PDB entry 7AEF | electron microscopy, 2.80 A resolution | chains R and s of the 48 polymer chains in the assembly

[Chain R]
Name: LysM domain-containing protein
Source organism: Algoriphagus machipongonensis
UniProtKB: A3HTB8 (A3HTB8_9BACT); residues 1-228 here = UniProt positions 1-228
Chain sequence (228 residues; each row starts with the number of its first residue):
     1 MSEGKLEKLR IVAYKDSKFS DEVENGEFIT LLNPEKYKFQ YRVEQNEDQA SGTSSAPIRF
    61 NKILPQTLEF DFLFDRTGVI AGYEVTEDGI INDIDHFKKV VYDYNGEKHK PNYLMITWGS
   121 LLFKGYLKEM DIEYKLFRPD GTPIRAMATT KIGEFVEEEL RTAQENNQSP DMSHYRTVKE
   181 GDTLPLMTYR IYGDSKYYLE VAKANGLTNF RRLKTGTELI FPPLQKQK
Disordered / not traced: 1, 169, 228

[Chain s]
Name: Phosphoserine phosphatase SerB
Source organism: Algoriphagus machipongonensis
UniProtKB: A3HTB7 (A3HTB7_9BACT); numbering as in UniProt (aligned over 1-581)
Chain sequence (581 residues; row label = number of the first residue in the row):
     1 MNNSGTIETS QSVDRVTHKI LIDGSEIPGT YQVKSIQVTK EVNRIPTARL VILDGDAAER
    61 DFKVSNSDHF VPGKEIEITV GYHSDDETIF KGVVIRQNLK IRNNQSILIV ESRDMAVKMT
   121 LRRKSKYFYE LSDSDILEEL ISNHGLEADV ASTENQHTEL VQYDVTDWDF MMLRLQANGL
   181 LCLVDDGKVS IQKPDLSSEA LETVTFGATI LEFDAEMDAR NQLPKVVSQA WNMSDQELLE
   241 KEGVDPSLET NGNISSSDLA SLFDQEEEVL RHGGSKKDGS LQEWANAKWT FQQLAKTRGR
   301 IKFQGIPTVK PGVNLLLEGV GDRFNGKVFI TGVNHQISEG NWTVDAQFGL NPEWFSESES
   361 NIHTPPAAGL TAAISGLHVG LVTDLEDPDG EDRIKVKIPI INNEEEGVWC RQAFPDAGNE
   421 RGITFRPEIE DEVIVGFINE DPNDAVVLGM LHSSANPNPI EASNDNHEKG IQTRSGIKMI
   481 FNDEKSILQI ETPTGNLVTL DDDAGSITIE DQNGNKTVMD SDGITMESAK DMNLKASGDI
   541 NLEGTNVNIK ANAEFKAEGS AGAEVSTSAV AVLKGSLVQI N
Disordered / not traced: 1

[Chain R / chain s interface]
Contacting residue pairs (31):
  Asn46(R) - Glu339(s)  hydrogen bond (side chain-backbone)
  Asn46(R) - Asn341(s)
  Ala50(R) - Ile210(s)
  Ala50(R) - Leu211(s)  hydrophobic
  Ser51(R) - Gly207(s)
  Gly52(R) - Gly207(s)
  Thr53(R) - Ala208(s)
  Pro57(R) - Val13(s)  hydrophobic
  Ile58(R) - Asp14(s)
  Arg59(R) - Val13(s)
  Arg59(R) - Asp14(s)
  Arg59(R) - Gln304(s)  hydrogen bond
  Arg59(R) - Gly340(s)
  Arg59(R) - Asn341(s)
  Phe60(R) - Asp14(s)  hydrogen bond (backbone-backbone)
  Phe60(R) - Gly340(s)
  Asn61(R) - Glu339(s)  hydrogen bond
  Lys62(R) - Glu339(s)  salt bridge
  Lys108(R) - Ala58(s)
  His109(R) - Arg60(s)
  Glu158(R) - Thr30(s)
  Glu158(R) - Gln32(s)  hydrogen bond
  Arg161(R) - Gln32(s)
  Thr162(R) - Gly29(s)
  Asp171(R) - Lys19(s)  salt bridge
  Gly193(R) - Gln11(s)  hydrogen bond (backbone-side chain)
  Lys226(R) - Lys19(s)
  Lys226(R) - Glu26(s)  salt bridge
  Gln227(R) - Leu21(s)
  Gln227(R) - Gly24(s)
  Gln227(R) - Glu77(s)  hydrogen bond
Also at the interface, not in a pair above, chain R (23 interface residues in all): Gln49, Lys110, Tyr192
Also at the interface, not in a pair above, chain s (27 interface residues in all): Arg15, Lys34, Thr79, Asp85, Phe206, Thr209

[In short]
23 residues of chain R face 27 of chain s across their interface; the contacts include 7 hydrogen bonds and 3
salt bridges. Among the polar pairs are Lys62(R)-Glu339(s), Asp171(R)-Lys19(s) and Lys226(R)-Glu26(s).
Here chain R is LysM domain-containing protein and chain s is Phosphoserine phosphatase SerB, both from
Algoriphagus machipongonensis. Entry 7AEF (Cryo-EM structure of an extracellular contractile injection system
in marine bacterium Algoriphagus machipongonensis, the baseplate complex ...) was determined by electron
microscopy (same publication as 7ADZ, 7AE0 and 7AEB).
